PDB entry 6PRC | X-ray diffraction, 2.30 A resolution | chains C and L of the 4 polymer chains in the assembly

[Chain C]
Name: Photosynthetic reaction center
Source organism: Blastochloris viridis
UniProt: P07173 (CYCR_RHOVI); residues 1-336 here correspond to UniProt positions 21-356 (UniProt number = residue number + 20)
Chain sequence (336 residues; row label = number of the first residue in the row):
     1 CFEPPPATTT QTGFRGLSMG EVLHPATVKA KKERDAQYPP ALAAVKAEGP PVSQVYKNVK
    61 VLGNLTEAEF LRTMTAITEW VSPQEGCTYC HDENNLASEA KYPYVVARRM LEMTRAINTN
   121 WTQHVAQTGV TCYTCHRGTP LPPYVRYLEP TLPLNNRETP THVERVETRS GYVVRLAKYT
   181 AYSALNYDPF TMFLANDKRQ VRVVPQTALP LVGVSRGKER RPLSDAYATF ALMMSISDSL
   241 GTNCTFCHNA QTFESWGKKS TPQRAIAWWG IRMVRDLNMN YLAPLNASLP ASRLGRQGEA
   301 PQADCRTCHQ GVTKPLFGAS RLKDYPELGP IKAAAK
Unresolved in the structure: 333-336
Covalent attachments: heme (HEM) linked to Cys87, Cys90, Cys132, Cys135, Cys244, Cys247, Cys305, Cys308
Ion coordination: heme Fe (4 sites), coordinated by Met74, His91, Met110, His124, His136, Met233, His248, His309
Ligand contacts:
  - heme (HEM), molecule 1: Tyr56, Lys57, Asn58, Val59, Lys60, Val61, Leu62, Phe70, Leu71, Met74, Thr75, Ile77, Thr78, Ser82, Gly86, His91, Leu96, Ala97, Pro103, Tyr104, Ala107, Arg108, Leu111
  - heme (HEM), molecule 2: Ile77, Val81, Tyr89, Tyr102, Pro103, Val106, Ala107, Met110, Leu111, Met113, Thr114, Val130, Thr131, His136, Pro140, Leu141, Pro142, Val145, Leu277, Leu282, Leu289, Arg293, Pro301, Gln302, Thr307, Leu328
  - heme (HEM), molecule 3: Ile117, His124, Val125, Ala126, Thr128, Gly129, Val130, Thr134, Leu194, Ile236, Leu240, Phe246, Gln263, Ile266, Ala267, Gly270, Ile271, Met273, Val274, Leu277, Asp304, His309, Thr313, Lys314, Pro315, Gly318
  - heme (HEM), molecule 4: Val201, Arg202, Val203, Val204, Gln206, Thr229, Phe230, Met233, Met234, Ile236, Ser237, Leu240, Thr242, Asn243, Phe246, His248, Phe253, Glu254, Trp256, Gln263, Arg264, Ala267, Trp268, Ile271, Arg272
Curated features (UniProtKB/Swiss-Prot):
  - binding site (heme): Met74, Cys87, Cys90, His91, Met110, His124, Cys132, Cys135, His136, Met233, Cys244, Cys247, His248, Cys305, Cys308, His309
  - site: Cys1 (Not N-palmitoylated)
  - lipidation: Cys1 (S-diacylglycerol cysteine)

[Chain L]
Name: Photosynthetic reaction center
Source organism: Blastochloris viridis
UniProt: P06009 (RCEL_RHOVI); residue numbers follow UniProt; this construct covers 1-273
Chain sequence (273 residues; numbered 1 to 273; the number before each row is that of its first residue):
     1 ALLSFERKYR VRGGTLIGGD LFDFWVGPYF VGFFGVSAIF FIFLGVSLIG YAASQGPTWD
    61 PFAISINPPD LKYGLGAAPL LEGGFWQAIT VCALGAFISW MLREVEISRK LGIGWHVPLA
   121 FCVPIFMFCV LQVFRPLLLG SWGHAFPYGI LSHLDWVNNF GYQYLNWHYN PGHMSSVSFL
   181 FVNAMALGLH GGLILSVANP GDGDKVKTAE HENQYFRDVV GYSIGALSIH RLGLFLASNI
   241 FLTGAFGTIA SGPFWTRGWP EWWGWWLDIP FWS
Ion coordination: bacteriochlorophyll b Mg site 1 near His153 (its only coordinating residue here); bacteriochlorophyll b Mg site 2 near His173 (its only coordinating residue here); Fe2+: His190, His230 (shared with 3 residues of chain M)
Ligand contacts:
  - bacteriochlorophyll b (BCB), molecule 1: Val46, Ile49, Phe97, Phe128, Leu131, Phe146, Ile150, Leu151, His153, Leu154, Trp156, Val157
  - bacteriochlorophyll b (BCB), molecule 2: Phe97, Phe121, Pro124, Ile125, Met127, Phe128, Leu131, Val157, Asn158, Phe160, Gly161, Tyr162, Trp167, His168, Gly172, His173, Ser176, Val177, Leu180, Phe181, Ile240, Phe241, Gly244, Ala245, Gly247, Thr248
  - bacteriochlorophyll b (BCB), molecule 3: Val157, Tyr162, His168, Leu180, Phe181
  - bacteriochlorophyll b (BCB), molecule 4: His168, His173, Met174, Val177, Ser178, Phe181, Val182, Met185, Val220, Gly221
  - bacteriopheophytin b (BPB), molecule 1: Phe41, Ile42, Gly45, Ile49, Ile89, Cys92, Ala93, Ala96, Phe97, Trp100, Glu104, Val117, Ala120, Phe121, Val123, Pro124, Phe128, Phe146, Tyr148, Gly149, Ile150, His153, Ala237, Ser238, Phe241
  - bacteriopheophytin b (BPB), molecule 2: Phe181, Ala184, Met185, Leu189, Phe216, Val219, Val220
  - dg-420314 (CEB; 2-chloro-4-ethylamino-6-(s(-)-2'-cyano-4-butylamino)-1,3,5-triazine): Leu189, His190, Leu193, Glu212, Asn213, Phe216, Val220, Tyr222, Ser223, Ile224, Gly225, Ala226, Ile229, Leu232
  - menaquinone-7 (MQ7): Val26, Tyr29, Phe30, Val31, Gly35, Ile39, Ile42, Trp100, Arg103

[Chain C / chain L interface]
Residue-residue contacts (79; chain C residue first):
  Cys1(C) - Trp255(L)
  Cys1(C) - Trp262(L)  hydrogen bond (backbone-side chain)
  Cys1(C) - Trp265(L)  hydrophobic
  Phe2(C) - Ala250(L)  hydrophobic
  Phe2(C) - Phe254(L)
  Phe2(C) - Trp255(L)  hydrophobic
  Phe2(C) - Trp259(L)  hydrophobic
  Phe2(C) - Trp262(L)
  Glu3(C) - Pro253(L)
  Glu3(C) - Phe254(L)  hydrogen bond (backbone-backbone)
  Glu3(C) - Trp255(L)
  Glu3(C) - Thr256(L)  hydrogen bond
  Glu3(C) - Arg257(L)  salt bridge
  Pro4(C) - Pro253(L)
  Pro5(C) - Pro253(L)
  Pro5(C) - Phe254(L)
  Ala7(C) - Gly252(L)
  Thr9(C) - Leu71(L)
  Thr9(C) - His144(L)  hydrogen bond
  Thr10(C) - Leu71(L)
  Gln11(C) - Asp70(L)  hydrogen bond
  Gln11(C) - Leu71(L)  hydrogen bond (side chain-backbone)
  Phe14(C) - Asn67(L)
  Arg15(C) - Asn67(L)  hydrogen bond (backbone-side chain)
  Arg15(C) - Pro68(L)  hydrogen bond (side chain-backbone)
  Arg15(C) - Pro69(L)
  Arg15(C) - Asp70(L)
  Arg15(C) - Leu81(L)
  Arg15(C) - Glu82(L)
  Arg15(C) - Gly83(L)
  Gly16(C) - Asn67(L)
  Gly16(C) - Pro68(L)
  Gly16(C) - Pro147(L)
  Gly16(C) - Trp156(L)
  Leu17(C) - Asp155(L)
  Leu17(C) - Trp156(L)
  Leu17(C) - Asn159(L)  hydrogen bond (backbone-side chain)
  Ser18(C) - Trp156(L)
  Ser18(C) - Asn159(L)
  Ser18(C) - Phe160(L)
  Ser18(C) - Gln163(L)  hydrogen bond
  Met19(C) - Asn159(L)
  Gly20(C) - Gln163(L)  hydrogen bond (backbone-side chain)
  Val22(C) - Gln163(L)
  Val22(C) - Tyr164(L)
  Val22(C) - Thr256(L)
  His24(C) - Thr256(L)
  Thr27(C) - Arg257(L)
  Thr161(C) - Ser273(L)  hydrogen bond (side chain-backbone)
  Val163(C) - Ser273(L)
  Val174(C) - Leu267(L)  hydrophobic
  Lys178(C) - Asp268(L)  salt bridge
  Ala181(C) - Leu165(L)  hydrophobic
  Ala181(C) - Pro260(L)
  Ala181(C) - Glu261(L)
  Tyr182(C) - Pro260(L)
  Tyr182(C) - Glu261(L)
  Tyr182(C) - Gly264(L)
  Tyr182(C) - Leu267(L)  hydrophobic
  Tyr182(C) - Asp268(L)  hydrogen bond
  Ser183(C) - Tyr169(L)
  Ala184(C) - Tyr169(L)  hydrogen bond (backbone-side chain)
  Phe230(C) - Asn166(L)
  Met234(C) - Leu165(L)  hydrophobic
  Ser237(C) - Leu165(L)
  Thr242(C) - Leu165(L)
  Asn243(C) - Tyr162(L)
  Asn243(C) - Gln163(L)
  Asn243(C) - Leu165(L)
  Cys244(C) - Tyr162(L)  hydrogen bond (side chain-backbone)
  Thr245(C) - Asn159(L)
  Thr245(C) - Gln163(L)
  Asn249(C) - Asn159(L)  hydrogen bond
  Ala250(C) - Asn158(L)  hydrogen bond (backbone-side chain)
  Ala250(C) - Asn159(L)  hydrogen bond (backbone-side chain)
  Ala250(C) - Tyr162(L)  hydrophobic
  Gln251(C) - Asp155(L)  hydrogen bond
  Gln251(C) - Asn158(L)
  Phe253(C) - Tyr162(L)  hydrophobic
Also at the interface, not in a pair above, chain C (42 interface residues in all): Leu23, Glu164, Asp238, His248
Also at the interface, not in a pair above, chain L (40 interface residues in all): Leu139, Gly143, Trp272

[In short]
Chain C and chain L form an interface of 42 and 40 residues respectively, with 19 hydrogen bonds and 2 salt
bridges. Polar pairs include Glu3(C)-Arg257(L), Lys178(C)-Asp268(L) and Cys1(C)-Trp262(L). Bound to chain L: 4
copies of bacteriochlorophyll b, bacteriopheophytin b, dg-420314 and menaquinone-7.
Here chain C is Photosynthetic reaction center and chain L is Photosynthetic reaction center, both from
Blastochloris viridis. Entry 6PRC (Photosynthetic reaction center from rhodopseudomonas viridis (dg-420314
(triazine) complex)) was determined by X-ray diffraction together with 5PRC and 7PRC from the same study.
